Entry 6TJ8 (X-ray diffraction, 0.92 A resolution); this record covers chains A and B.

# Chain A (and B)
Protein: Transketolase 1
From: Escherichia coli (strain K12)
Notes: EC 2.2.1.1; chain B of this document is another copy of the same molecule, construct and numbering; everything in this record applies to it too
UniProtKB: P27302 (TKT1_ECOLI); numbering as in UniProt (aligned over 1-663)
Amino-acid sequence (669 residues; numbered 1 to 669; the number before each row is that of its first residue):
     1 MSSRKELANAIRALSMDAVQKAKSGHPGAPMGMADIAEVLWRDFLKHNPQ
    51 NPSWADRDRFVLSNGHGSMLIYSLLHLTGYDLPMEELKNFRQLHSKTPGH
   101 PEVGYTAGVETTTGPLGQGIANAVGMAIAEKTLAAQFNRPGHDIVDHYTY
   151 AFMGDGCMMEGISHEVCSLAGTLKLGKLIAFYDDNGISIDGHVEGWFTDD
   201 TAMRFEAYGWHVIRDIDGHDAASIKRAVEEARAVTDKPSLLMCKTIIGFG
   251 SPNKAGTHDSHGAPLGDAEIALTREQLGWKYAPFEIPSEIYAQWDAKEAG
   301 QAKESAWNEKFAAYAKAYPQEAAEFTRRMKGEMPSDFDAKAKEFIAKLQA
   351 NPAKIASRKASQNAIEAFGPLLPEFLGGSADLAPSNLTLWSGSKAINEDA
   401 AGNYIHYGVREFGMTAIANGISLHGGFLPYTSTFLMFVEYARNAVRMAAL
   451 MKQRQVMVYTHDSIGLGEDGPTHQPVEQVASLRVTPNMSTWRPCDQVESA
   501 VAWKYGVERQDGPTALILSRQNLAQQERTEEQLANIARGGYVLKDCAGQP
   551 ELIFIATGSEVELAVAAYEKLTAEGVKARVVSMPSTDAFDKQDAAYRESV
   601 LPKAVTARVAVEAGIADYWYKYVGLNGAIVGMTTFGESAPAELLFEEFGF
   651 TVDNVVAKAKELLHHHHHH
Disordered / not traced: 1, 666-669 (chain B: 1, 669)
Differences from the reference sequence: expression tag (664-669)
UniProt features mapped onto this chain:
  - active site: Glu-411 (Proton donor)
  - binding site (substrate): His-26, His-261, Arg-358, Ser-385, His-461, Asp-469, His-473, Arg-520
  - binding site (thiamine diphosphate): His-66, Gly-114 to Leu-116, Gly-156, Asn-185, His-261, Phe-437
  - binding site (Mg(2+)): Asp-155, Asn-185, Ile-187
  - site (Important for catalytic activity): His-26, His-261
  - modified residue: Lys-46 (N6-acetyllysine)
Metal / ion sites: Ca2+: Asp-155, Asn-185, Ile-187 (together with NDQ)
Small-molecule neighbours:
  - NDQ (2-[3-[(4-azanyl-2-methoxy-pyrimidin-5-yl)methyl]-4-methyl-1,3-thiazol-5-yl]ethyl phosphono hydrogen phosphate), molecule 1: Ala-29, Asn-64, His-66, Gly-114, Pro-115, Leu-116, Gly-154, Asp-155, Gly-156, Cys-157, Glu-160, Asp-183, Asn-185, Ile-187, Ser-188, Ile-189, Ile-247, His-261
  - NDQ, molecule 2: Ala-380, Asp-381, Leu-382, Val-409, Glu-411, Phe-434, Phe-437, Tyr-440, His-473
From the paper describing this entry:
  - catalytic residues: Glu-411 (citing earlier work)
  - binding site for NDQ: Glu-411
  - conformationally variable residues: Glu-411
  - catalytic residues: Glu-411 (proposed by the authors, not directly observed)

# How chain A and chain B interact
Residue-residue contacts (203; chain A residue first):
  Ser-24(A) with Glu-468(B)
  His-26(A) with Asp-469(B)
  Arg-91(A) with Glu-468(B); Asp-469(B), salt bridge; Ser-638(B); Ala-639(B); Pro-640(B)
  Gln-92(A) with Ser-638(B); Pro-640(B)
  Leu-93(A) with Glu-637(B); Ser-638(B); Ala-639(B), hydrophobic; Glu-647(B)
  His-94(A) with Glu-637(B), salt bridge; Glu-647(B), salt bridge
  Pro-98(A) with Ser-638(B)
  Gly-99(A) with Glu-468(B); Ser-638(B), hydrogen bond (backbone-side chain)
  His-100(A) with Asp-469(B), hydrogen bond (side chain-backbone); His-473(B)
  Glu-102(A) with Pro-471(B)
  Tyr-105(A) with Glu-637(B), hydrogen bond
  Thr-112(A) with Thr-472(B)
  Thr-113(A) with Thr-472(B)
  Gly-114(A) with His-473(B)
  Pro-115(A) with Phe-437(B), hydrophobic; Tyr-440(B), hydrogen bond (backbone-side chain); Thr-472(B)
  Leu-116(A) with Val-409(B), hydrophobic; Tyr-440(B), hydrogen bond (backbone-side chain)
  Gln-118(A) with Tyr-440(B), hydrogen bond
  Gly-156(A) with Val-409(B)
  Met-158(A) with His-164(B), hydrogen bond (backbone-side chain)
  Met-159(A) with His-164(B); Glu-165(B); Gly-408(B); Val-409(B), hydrogen bond (side chain-backbone); Arg-410(B)
  Glu-160(A) with His-164(B); Glu-165(B); Val-409(B), hydrogen bond (backbone-backbone); Glu-411(B); Tyr-440(B)
  Gly-161(A) with Gly-161(B); Glu-165(B), hydrogen bond (backbone-side chain)
  His-164(A) with Met-158(B), hydrogen bond (side chain-backbone); Met-159(B); Glu-160(B); His-164(B); Asp-199(B); Arg-204(B), hydrogen bond
  Glu-165(A) with Met-159(B); Glu-160(B); Gly-161(B), hydrogen bond (side chain-backbone)
  Ser-168(A) with Asp-199(B), hydrogen bond
  Thr-172(A) with Gly-195(B); Thr-198(B), hydrogen bond
  Ser-188(A) with Asp-381(B), hydrogen bond
  Ile-189(A) with Asp-381(B), hydrogen bond (backbone-side chain); Leu-382(B), hydrophobic; Pro-384(B), hydrophobic
  Asp-190(A) with Asp-381(B), hydrogen bond (backbone-side chain); Leu-382(B), hydrogen bond (side chain-backbone); Ala-383(B), hydrogen bond (side chain-backbone); Pro-384(B); His-406(B), salt bridge
  Gly-195(A) with Thr-172(B); Asn-397(B)
  Trp-196(A) with Asp-381(B); His-406(B); Gly-408(B); Arg-410(B), hydrogen bond (backbone-side chain)
  Phe-197(A) with Arg-410(B)
  Thr-198(A) with Thr-172(B), hydrogen bond
  Asp-199(A) with His-164(B); Ser-168(B), hydrogen bond; Ala-207(B); Tyr-208(B)
  Asp-200(A) with Ala-207(B), hydrogen bond (backbone-backbone)
  Met-203(A) with Met-203(B), hydrophobic; Glu-206(B); Ala-207(B)
  Arg-204(A) with His-164(B), hydrogen bond; Ala-207(B)
  Glu-206(A) with Met-203(B)
  Ala-207(A) with Asp-199(B); Asp-200(B), hydrogen bond (backbone-backbone); Met-203(B); Arg-204(B)
  Tyr-208(A) with Asp-199(B)
  Asp-381(A) with Ser-188(B), hydrogen bond; Ile-189(B), hydrogen bond (side chain-backbone); Asp-190(B), hydrogen bond (side chain-backbone); Trp-196(B)
  Leu-382(A) with Ile-189(B), hydrophobic; Asp-190(B), hydrogen bond (backbone-side chain)
  Ala-383(A) with Asp-190(B), hydrogen bond (backbone-side chain)
  Pro-384(A) with Ile-189(B), hydrophobic; Asp-190(B)
  Asn-397(A) with Gly-195(B)
  His-406(A) with Asp-190(B), salt bridge; Trp-196(B)
  Gly-408(A) with Met-159(B); Trp-196(B)
  Val-409(A) with Leu-116(B), hydrophobic; Gly-156(B); Met-159(B), hydrogen bond (backbone-side chain); Glu-160(B), hydrogen bond (backbone-backbone)
  Arg-410(A) with Met-159(B); Trp-196(B), hydrogen bond (side chain-backbone); Phe-197(B)
  Glu-411(A) with Glu-160(B)
  Phe-412(A) with Tyr-440(B), hydrophobic
  Met-436(A) with Asn-443(B); Arg-446(B)
  Phe-437(A) with Pro-115(B), hydrophobic
  Glu-439(A) with Glu-439(B); Arg-442(B), salt bridge; Asn-443(B), hydrogen bond; Arg-446(B)
  Tyr-440(A) with Pro-115(B), hydrogen bond (side chain-backbone); Leu-116(B), hydrogen bond (side chain-backbone); Gln-118(B), hydrogen bond; Glu-160(B); Phe-412(B), hydrophobic; Asn-443(B)
  Arg-442(A) with Glu-439(B), salt bridge; Glu-477(B), salt bridge
  Asn-443(A) with Met-436(B); Glu-439(B), hydrogen bond; Tyr-440(B)
  Arg-446(A) with Met-436(B); Glu-439(B); Pro-471(B), hydrogen bond (side chain-backbone); Gln-474(B); Glu-477(B), salt bridge; Gln-478(B); Phe-635(B)
  Ala-449(A) with Phe-635(B)
  Leu-450(A) with Thr-472(B); Phe-635(B), hydrophobic
  Glu-468(A) with Ser-24(B); Arg-91(B); Gly-99(B)
  Asp-469(A) with His-26(B); Arg-91(B), salt bridge; His-100(B), hydrogen bond (backbone-side chain)
  Pro-471(A) with Glu-102(B); Arg-446(B), hydrogen bond (backbone-side chain)
  Thr-472(A) with Thr-112(B); Pro-115(B); Leu-450(B)
  His-473(A) with His-100(B)
  Gln-474(A) with Arg-446(B)
  Glu-477(A) with Arg-442(B), salt bridge; Arg-446(B), salt bridge; Val-484(B); Thr-485(B); Pro-486(B)
  Gln-478(A) with Arg-446(B)
  Ser-481(A) with Ser-481(B)
  Val-484(A) with Glu-477(B); Ile-615(B); Asp-617(B)
  Thr-485(A) with Glu-477(B)
  Pro-486(A) with Glu-477(B); Thr-633(B); Thr-634(B); Phe-635(B)
  Arg-608(A) with Leu-625(B)
  Ile-615(A) with Val-484(B)
  Asp-617(A) with Val-484(B); Lys-621(B), salt bridge
  Tyr-620(A) with Tyr-620(B); Lys-621(B)
  Lys-621(A) with Asp-617(B), salt bridge; Tyr-620(B); Leu-625(B)
  Gly-624(A) with Leu-625(B)
  Leu-625(A) with Arg-608(B); Lys-621(B); Val-623(B); Gly-624(B)
  Thr-634(A) with Pro-486(B)
  Phe-635(A) with Arg-446(B); Ala-449(B); Leu-450(B), hydrophobic; Pro-486(B)
  Glu-637(A) with Leu-93(B); His-94(B), salt bridge; Tyr-105(B), hydrogen bond
  Ser-638(A) with Arg-91(B); Gln-92(B); Leu-93(B); Pro-98(B); Gly-99(B), hydrogen bond (side chain-backbone)
  Ala-639(A) with Arg-91(B); Leu-93(B)
  Pro-640(A) with Arg-91(B); Gln-92(B)
  Leu-643(A) with Leu-93(B), hydrophobic
  Glu-647(A) with Leu-93(B); His-94(B), salt bridge
Interface residues without a listed pair, chain A (99 interface residues in all): Ala-22, Ser-163, Leu-169, Glu-194, Ser-379, Met-447, Val-476, Asn-487, Tyr-622, Val-623, Thr-633, Leu-644
Interface residues without a listed pair, chain B (98 interface residues in all): Ala-22, Thr-113, Gly-114, Ser-163, Leu-169, Glu-194, Ser-379, Met-447, Val-476, Asn-487, Tyr-622, Leu-644
From the paper, about this interface:
  - residue pairs: Glu-160(A)/Glu-411(B)

# Overview
The interface between chain A and chain B involves 99 residues on one side and 98 on the other; the contacts
include 44 hydrogen bonds and 16 salt bridges. Polar contacts include Arg-91(A)/Asp-469(B),
His-94(A)/Glu-637(B) and His-94(A)/Glu-647(B). The paper describes a contact between Glu-160(A) and
Glu-411(B). From the paper: the catalytic residue Glu-411(A); a binding site for NDQ at Glu-411(A).
Chain A and chain B are both Transketolase 1 (Escherichia coli (strain K12)); the structure, Escherichia coli
transketolase in complex with cofactor analog 2'-methoxythiamine diphosphate, was determined by X-ray
diffraction (same publication as 6TJ9).
